Entry 8D2O (electron microscopy, 2.66 A resolution); this record covers chains A and D of the 5 polymer chains in the assembly.

# Chain A
Protein: CRISPR-associated endonuclease, Csn1 family
Source organism: Acidothermus cellulolyticus 11B
UniProt: A0LWB3 (A0LWB3_ACIC1); numbering as in UniProt (aligned over 1-1138)
Chain sequence (1138 residues; numbered 1 to 1138; the number before each row is that of its first residue):
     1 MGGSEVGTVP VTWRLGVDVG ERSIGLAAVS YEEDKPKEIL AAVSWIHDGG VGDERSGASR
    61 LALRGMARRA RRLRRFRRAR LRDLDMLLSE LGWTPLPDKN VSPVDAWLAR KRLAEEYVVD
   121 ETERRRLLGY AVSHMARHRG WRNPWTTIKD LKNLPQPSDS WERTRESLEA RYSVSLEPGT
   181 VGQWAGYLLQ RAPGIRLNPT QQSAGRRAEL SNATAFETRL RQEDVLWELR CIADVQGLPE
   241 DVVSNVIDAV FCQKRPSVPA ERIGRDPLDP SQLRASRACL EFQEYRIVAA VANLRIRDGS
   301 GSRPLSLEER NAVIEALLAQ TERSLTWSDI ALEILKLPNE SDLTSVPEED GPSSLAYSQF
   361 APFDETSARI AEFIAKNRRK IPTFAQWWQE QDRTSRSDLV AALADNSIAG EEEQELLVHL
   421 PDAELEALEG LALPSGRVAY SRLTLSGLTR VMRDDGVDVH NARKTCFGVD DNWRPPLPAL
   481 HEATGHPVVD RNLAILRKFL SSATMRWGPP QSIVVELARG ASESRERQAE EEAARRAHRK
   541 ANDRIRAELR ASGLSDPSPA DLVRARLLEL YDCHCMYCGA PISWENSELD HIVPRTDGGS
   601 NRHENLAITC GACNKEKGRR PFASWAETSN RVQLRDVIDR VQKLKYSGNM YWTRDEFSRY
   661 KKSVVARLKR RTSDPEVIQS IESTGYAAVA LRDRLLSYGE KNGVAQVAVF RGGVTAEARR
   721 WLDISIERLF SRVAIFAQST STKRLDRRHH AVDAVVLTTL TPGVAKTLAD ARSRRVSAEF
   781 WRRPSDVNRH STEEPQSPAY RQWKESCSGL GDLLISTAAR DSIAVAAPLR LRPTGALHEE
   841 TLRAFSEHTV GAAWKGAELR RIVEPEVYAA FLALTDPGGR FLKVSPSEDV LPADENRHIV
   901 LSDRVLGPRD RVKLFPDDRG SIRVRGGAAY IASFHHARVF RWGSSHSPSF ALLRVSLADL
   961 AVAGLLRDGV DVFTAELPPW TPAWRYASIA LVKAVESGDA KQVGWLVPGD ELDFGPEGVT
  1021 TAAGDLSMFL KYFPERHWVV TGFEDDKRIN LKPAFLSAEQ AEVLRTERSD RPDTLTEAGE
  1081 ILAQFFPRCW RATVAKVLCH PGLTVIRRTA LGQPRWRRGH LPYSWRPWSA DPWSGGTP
Unresolved in the structure: 1-6, 204-209, 264-473, 525-681, 785-790, 1135-1138
Ion coordination: Mg2+ near Asp-18 (its only coordinating residue here)
From the paper describing this entry:
  - mutagenesis - R55W: decreased catalytic activity
  - mutagenesis - R55Y: unchanged catalytic activity
  - mutagenesis - R55A: abolished catalytic activity
  - mutagenesis - H750N: unchanged catalytic activity on Mn2+
  - mutagenesis - H750N: abolished growth
  - mutagenesis - V709A/H750N: increased growth in response to Mn2+
  - mutagenesis - H750D: decreased catalytic activity on Mg2+
  - mutagenesis - H750D: decreased catalytic activity on Mn2+

# Chain D
Molecule: 12-nt DNA strand
Sequence (12 nucleotides; each row starts with the number of its first residue):
    29 ATACACCAAG CT

# Chain A / chain D interface
Pairs across the interface (18):
  Glu-54(A) / DT30(D)  sugar contact
  Arg-55(A) / DA29(D)  base contact
  Arg-55(A) / DT30(D)  sugar contact
  Ser-56(A) / DA29(D)  base contact
  Asp-918(A) / DC35(D)  phosphate contact
  Arg-919(A) / DC34(D)  sugar contact
  Arg-919(A) / DC35(D)  phosphate contact
  Ser-933(A) / DC32(D)  phosphate contact
  Phe-934(A) / DA33(D)  phosphate contact
  Phe-934(A) / DC34(D)  phosphate contact
  Arg-954(A) / DC34(D)  salt bridge to the phosphate
  Thr-1041(A) / DC32(D)  phosphate contact
  Gly-1042(A) / DA33(D)  phosphate contact
  Phe-1043(A) / DA33(D)  hydrogen bond to the phosphate
  Glu-1044(A) / DA33(D)  sugar contact
  Glu-1044(A) / DC34(D)  base contact
  Arg-1088(A) / DA33(D)  base contact
  Arg-1088(A) / DC34(D)  base contact
Also at the interface, not in a pair above, chain A (17 interface residues in all): Gly-920, Ile-931, Asp-1045, Arg-1091
Also at the interface, not in a pair above, chain D (7 interface residues in all): DA31

# In short
The interface between chain A and chain D involves 17 residues on one side and 7 on the other; the contacts
include 1 hydrogen bond and 1 salt bridge. Among the polar pairs are Phe-1043(A)/DA33(D) and
Arg-954(A)/DC34(D). From the paper: R55W of chain A reduces catalytic activity; R55A of chain A abolishes
catalytic activity; 6 substitutions were tested in all.
Here chain A is CRISPR-associated endonuclease, Csn1 family (Acidothermus cellulolyticus 11B) and chain D is a
12-nt DNA strand. Entry 8D2O (Structure of Acidothermus cellulolyticus Cas9 ternary complex (Post-cleavage 2))
was determined by electron microscopy (same publication as 8D2K, 8D2L, 8D2N, 8D2P and 8D2Q).
